4B3T - chains A and Q of the 23 polymer chains in the assembly; structure by X-ray diffraction, 3.00 A resolution.

== Chain A ==
Molecule: 16S ribosomal RNA
Source organism: Thermus thermophilus HB8
Sequence (1521 nucleotides; numbered 1 to 1544 plus 21 insertion-coded residues; 44 numbers in that range are skipped by the numbering (no residue carries them; nothing is unmodelled there); the number before each row is that of its first residue; a row labelled like 189A-189L holds insertion residues (189A, then the next letters in order)):
     1 UUGUUGGAGAGUUUGAUCCUGGCUCAGGGUGAACGCUGGCGGCGUGCCUA
    51 AGACAUGCAAGUCGUGCGGGCCG
    76 CGGGGUUUU
    88 ACUCCG
    96 UGGUCAGCGGCGGACGGGUGAGUAACGCGUGGGU
  129A G
   130 ACCUACCCGGAAGAGGGGGACAACCCGGGGAAACUCGGGCUAAUCCCCCA
   180 UGUGGACCCG
189A-189L CCCCUUGGGGUG
   190 UGUCCAAAGGGCUUU
   216 GCCCGCUUCCGGAUGGGCCCGCGUCCCAUCAGCUAGUUGGUGGGGUAAUG
   266 GCCCACCAAGGCGACGACGGGUAGCCGGUCUGAGAGGAUGGCCGGCCACA
   316 GGGGCACUGAGACACGGGCCCCACUCCUACGGGAGGCAGCAGUUAGGAAU
   366 CUUCCGCAAUGGGCGCAAGCCUGACGGAGCGACGCCGCUUGGAGGAAGAA
   416 GCCCUUCGGGGUGUAAACUCCUGA
   441 ACCCGGGACGAAACCCCC
   460 GA
   470 CGAGGGGA
   479 CUGACGGUACCGGGGUAA
   498 UAGCGCCGGCCAACUCCGUGCCAGCAGCCGCGGUAAUACGGAGGGCGCGA
   548 GCGUUACCCGGAUUCACUGGGCGUAAAGGGCGUGUAGGCGGCCUGGGGCG
   598 UCCCAUGUGAAAGACCACGGCUCAACCGUGGGGGAGCGUGGGAUACGCUC
   648 AGGCUAGACGGUGGGAGAGGGUGGUGGAAUUCCCGGAGUAGCGGUGAAAU
   698 GCGCAGAUACCGGGAGGAACGCCGAUGGCGAAGGCAGCCACCUGGUCCAC
   748 CCGUGACGCUGAGGCGCGAAAGCGUGGGGAGCAAACCGGAUUAGAUACCC
   798 GGGUAGUCCACGCCCUAAACGAUGCGCGCUAGGUCUCUGGGUCU
   848 CCUGGGGGCCGAAGCUAACGCGUUAAGCGCGCCGCCUGGGGAGUACGGCC
   898 GCAAGGCUGAAACUCAAAGGAAUUGACGGGGGCCCGCACAAGCGGUGGAG
   948 CAUGUGGUUUAAUUCGAAGCAACGCGAAGAACCUUACCAGGCCUUGACAU
   998 GCUA
 1001A G
  1002 GGAACCCGGGUGAAAGCCUGGGGUGCCCC
1030A-1030D GCGA
  1031 GGGGAGCCCUAGCACAGGUGCUGCAUGGCCGUCGUCAGCUCGUGCCGUGA
  1081 GGUGUUGGGUUAAGUCCCGCAACGAGCGCAACCCCCGCCGUUAGUUGCCA
  1131 GCGGUUCGGCCGGGCACUCUAACGGGACUGCCCGCG
  1168 AAAGCGGGAGGAAGGAGGGGACGACGUCUGGUCAGCAUGGCCCUUACGGC
  1218 CUGGGCGACACACGUGCUACAAUGCCCACUACAAAGCGAUGCCACCCGGC
  1268 AACGGGGAGCUAAUCGCAAAAAGGUGGGCCCAGUUCGGAUUGGGGUCUGC
  1318 AACCCGACCCCAUGAAGCCGGAAUCGCUAGUAAUCGCGGAUCAGCC
 1363A A
  1364 UGCCGCGGUGAAUACGUUCCCGGGCCUUGUACACACCGCCCGUCACGCCA
  1414 UGGGAGCGGGCUCUACCCGAAGUCGCCGG
1442A-1442B GA
  1443 GCCUA
  1452 C
  1456 GGGCAGGCGCCGAGGGUAGGGCCCGUGACUGGGGCGAAGUCGUAACAAGG
  1506 UAGCUGUACCGGAAGGUGCGGCUGGAUCACCUCCUUUCU
Unresolved in the structure: 1-4, 1534-1538
Ion coordination: Mg2+ site 1: U12, G22; Mg2+ site 2: U12, C526, G527; Mg2+ site 3: G15, U920; Mg2+ site 4 near G21 (its only coordinating residue here); Mg2+ site 5: A33, C398; Mg2+ site 6: U45, G46, G394; Mg2+ site 7: C48, G115; Mg2+ site 8 near A53 (its only coordinating residue here); Mg2+ site 9: C58, U387; Mg2+ site 10: A59, U387; Mg2+ site 11: G61, U62, G105; Mg2+ site 12: G69, G70, U99; 131 more Mg2+ sites not listed; 16 more K+ sites not listed
Small-molecule neighbours: 3TS ((2S,3S,4R,5R,6R)-2-(aminomethyl)-5-azanyl-6-[(2R,3S,4R,5S)-5-[(1R,2R,3S,5R,6S)-3,5-bis(azanyl)-2-[(2S,3R,4R,5S,6R)-3-azanyl-5-[(4-chlorophenyl)methoxy]-6-(hydroxymethyl)-4-oxidanyl-oxan-2-yl]oxy-6-oxidanyl-cyclohexyl]oxy-2-(hydroxymethyl)-4-oxidanyl-oxolan-3-yl]oxy-oxane-3,4-diol): G1405, U1406, C1407, A1408, C1409, G1489, C1490, G1491, A1492, A1493, G1494, U1495, C1496
From the paper describing this entry:
  - mutagenesis - A1408G, G1491C: decreased binding to 3TS
  - binding site for 3TS: A1408, A1492

== Chain Q ==
Name: 30S ribosomal protein S17
Source organism: Thermus thermophilus HB8
UniProt: Q5SHP7 (RS17_THET8); residues 1-104 here correspond to UniProt positions 2-105 (UniProt number = residue number + 1)
Chain sequence (104 residues; row label = number of the first residue in the row):
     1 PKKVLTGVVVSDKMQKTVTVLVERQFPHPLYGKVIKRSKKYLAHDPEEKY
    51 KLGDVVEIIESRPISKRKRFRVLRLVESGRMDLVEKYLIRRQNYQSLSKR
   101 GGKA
Sequence notes: conflict Gln95 (Glu96 in Q5SHP7)
Ion coordination: Mg2+ site 1: Ser38 (shared with C280(A) of chain A); Mg2+ site 2: Ile64 (shared with G266(A) of chain A)

== How chain A and chain Q interact ==
Pairs across the interface (107):
  G127(A) - Pro1(Q)  hydrogen bond to the sugar
  G127(A) - Glu60(Q)  hydrogen bond to the base
  G128(A) - Pro1(Q)  sugar contact
  G128(A) - Lys2(Q)  hydrogen bond to the phosphate
  G128(A) - Glu60(Q)  sugar contact
  U129(A) - Lys2(Q)  salt bridge to the phosphate
  A130(A) - Arg62(Q)  salt bridge to the phosphate
  A130(A) - Pro63(Q)  base contact
  U189F(A) - Lys2(Q)  base contact
  U189F(A) - Ser61(Q)  base contact
  U189F(A) - Arg62(Q)  hydrogen bond to the base
  U189F(A) - Arg71(Q)  hydrogen bond to the base
  G189G(A) - Arg62(Q)  base contact
  C234(A) - Pro63(Q)  sugar contact
  C234(A) - Arg69(Q)  hydrogen bond to the phosphate
  C235(A) - Glu60(Q)  sugar contact
  C235(A) - Arg69(Q)  salt bridge to the phosphate
  C235(A) - Phe70(Q)  sugar contact
  G236(A) - Lys39(Q)  salt bridge to the phosphate
  G236(A) - Tyr41(Q)  hydrogen bond to the phosphate
  C237(A) - Arg24(Q)  hydrogen bond to the phosphate
  C237(A) - Lys39(Q)  salt bridge to the phosphate
  C237(A) - Tyr41(Q)  phosphate contact
  G238(A) - Arg24(Q)  salt bridge to the phosphate
  A246(A) - Leu97(Q)  hydrogen bond to the sugar
  A246(A) - Ser98(Q)  sugar contact
  G247(A) - Ser98(Q)  phosphate contact
  G247(A) - Lys99(Q)  salt bridge to the phosphate
  U253(A) - Met14(Q)  hydrogen bond to the sugar
  U253(A) - Leu42(Q)  sugar contact
  U253(A) - Lys66(Q)  salt bridge to the phosphate
  U253(A) - Arg67(Q)  phosphate contact
  G254(A) - Met14(Q)  sugar contact
  G254(A) - Gln15(Q)  hydrogen bond to the sugar
  G254(A) - Thr17(Q)  hydrogen bond to the sugar
  G254(A) - Ser65(Q)  hydrogen bond to the phosphate
  G254(A) - Lys66(Q)  phosphate contact
  G254(A) - Arg67(Q)  phosphate contact
  G254(A) - Lys68(Q)  hydrogen bond to the phosphate
  G255(A) - Gln15(Q)  hydrogen bond to the sugar
  G255(A) - Lys16(Q)  hydrogen bond to the phosphate
  G255(A) - Ile64(Q)  phosphate contact
  G255(A) - Ser65(Q)  phosphate contact
  G255(A) - Lys68(Q)  salt bridge to the phosphate
  U256(A) - Lys16(Q)  salt bridge to the phosphate
  U264(A) - Arg62(Q)  sugar contact
  U264(A) - Pro63(Q)  hydrogen bond to the sugar
  G265(A) - Arg62(Q)  salt bridge to the phosphate
  G265(A) - Pro63(Q)  sugar contact
  G265(A) - Ile64(Q)  phosphate contact
  G265(A) - Ser65(Q)  sugar contact
  G265(A) - Lys66(Q)  hydrogen bond to the sugar
  G265(A) - Arg69(Q)  sugar contact
  G266(A) - Lys66(Q)  sugar contact
  C267(A) - Lys66(Q)  phosphate contact
  C272(A) - Gln15(Q)  base contact
  A273(A) - Gln15(Q)  hydrogen bond to the sugar
  G275(A) - Lys13(Q)  phosphate contact
  G275(A) - Met14(Q)  sugar contact
  G276(A) - Ser11(Q)  hydrogen bond to the phosphate
  G276(A) - Met14(Q)  phosphate contact
  G276(A) - Thr19(Q)  phosphate contact
  G276(A) - Arg67(Q)  hydrogen bond to the phosphate
  C277(A) - Lys40(Q)  salt bridge to the phosphate
  C277(A) - Leu42(Q)  phosphate contact
  C277(A) - Arg67(Q)  salt bridge to the phosphate
  G278(A) - Lys40(Q)  salt bridge to the phosphate
  G278(A) - Arg91(Q)  base contact
  G278(A) - Tyr94(Q)  base contact
  A279(A) - Tyr94(Q)  hydrogen bond to the phosphate
  A279(A) - Leu97(Q)  base contact
  C280(A) - Glu23(Q)  base contact
  C280(A) - Lys36(Q)  base contact
  C280(A) - Arg37(Q)  base contact
  C280(A) - Ser38(Q)  hydrogen bond to the base
  C280(A) - Arg90(Q)  salt bridge to the phosphate
  C564(A) - Leu30(Q)  sugar contact
  C564(A) - Tyr31(Q)  sugar contact
  G581(A) - Ala104(Q)  hydrogen bond to the sugar
  U582(A) - Asn93(Q)  hydrogen bond to the sugar
  U582(A) - Ala104(Q)  sugar contact
  A583(A) - Arg90(Q)  sugar contact
  A583(A) - Asn93(Q)  hydrogen bond to the sugar
  G584(A) - Arg90(Q)  sugar contact
  G585(A) - Lys33(Q)  hydrogen bond to the phosphate
  G585(A) - Lys36(Q)  salt bridge to the phosphate
  C586(A) - Lys33(Q)  salt bridge to the phosphate
  C596(A) - Gln25(Q)  base contact
  G597(A) - Gln25(Q)  sugar contact
  G597(A) - Val34(Q)  sugar contact
  U598(A) - Pro27(Q)  phosphate contact
  G635(A) - Pro1(Q)  sugar contact
  U636(A) - Pro1(Q)  sugar contact
  G644(A) - Gln25(Q)  base contact
  A759(A) - Asn93(Q)  base contact
  G760(A) - Asn93(Q)  hydrogen bond to the base
  G760(A) - Ser96(Q)  hydrogen bond to the base
  G760(A) - Leu97(Q)  sugar contact
  G760(A) - Lys103(Q)  base contact
  G760(A) - Ala104(Q)  base contact
  G761(A) - Ser96(Q)  sugar contact
  G761(A) - Gly101(Q)  phosphate contact
  G761(A) - Gly102(Q)  hydrogen bond to the sugar
  G761(A) - Lys103(Q)  hydrogen bond to the sugar
  G761(A) - Ala104(Q)  base contact
  C762(A) - Lys103(Q)  sugar contact
  C896(A) - Lys99(Q)  salt bridge to the phosphate
Also at the interface, not in a pair above, chain A (54 interface residues in all): U252, A300, G301, C647, C879, G895, C897
Also at the interface, not in a pair above, chain Q (54 interface residues in all): Lys3, His44, Arg80, Lys86, Ile89, Arg100

== In short ==
Chain A and chain Q each contribute 54 residues to their interface, with 31 hydrogen bonds and 18 salt
bridges. Polar pairs include G127(A)-Glu60(Q), U189F(A)-Arg62(Q) and U189F(A)-Arg71(Q). Ligands of chain A:
compound 3TS. From the paper: a binding site for 3TS at A1408(A) and A1492(A); A1408G and G1491C of chain A
reduce binding to 3TS.
Here chain A is 16S ribosomal RNA and chain Q is 30S ribosomal protein S17, both from Thermus thermophilus
HB8. Entry 4B3T (Crystal structure of the 30S ribosome in complex with compound 39) was determined by X-ray
diffraction, deposited together with 4B3M, 4B3R and 4B3S.
